3UFX - chains D and E of the 4 polymer chains in the assembly; structure by X-ray diffraction, 2.35 A resolution.

== Chain D ==
Molecule: succinyl-CoA synthetase alpha subunit
From: Thermus aquaticus
Notes: EC 6.2.1.-
Chain sequence (296 residues; numbered 1 to 296; the number before each row is that of its first residue):
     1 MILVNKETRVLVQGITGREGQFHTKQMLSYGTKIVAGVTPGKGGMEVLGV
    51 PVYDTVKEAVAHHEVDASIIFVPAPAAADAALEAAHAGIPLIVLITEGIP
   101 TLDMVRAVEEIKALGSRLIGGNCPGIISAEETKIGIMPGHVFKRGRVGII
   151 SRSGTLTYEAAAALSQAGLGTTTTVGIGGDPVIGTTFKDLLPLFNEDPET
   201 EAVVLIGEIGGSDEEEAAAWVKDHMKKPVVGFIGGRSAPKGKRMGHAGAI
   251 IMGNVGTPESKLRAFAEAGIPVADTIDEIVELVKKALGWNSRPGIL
Not modelled in the structure: 289-296
What the authors report for this chain:
  - catalytic residues: H246

== Chain E ==
Molecule: Succinyl-CoA synthetase beta subunit
From: Thermus aquaticus
Notes: EC 6.2.1.-
Chain sequence (397 residues; each row starts with the number of its first residue):
     1 MNLHEYQAKEILARYGVPVPPGKVAYTPEEAKRIAEEFGKRVVIKAQVHV
    51 GGRGKAGGVKLADTPQEAYEKAQAILGMNIKGLTVKKVLVAEAVDIAKEY
   101 YAGLILDRAKKRVVLMLSKEGGVDIEEVAAERPEAIHKFWIDPHKGFRPF
   151 EAREMVKRAGLEGNLNKLAQVLVALYRAYEGVDASIAEINPLVVTTDGGI
   201 VAADAKIVLDDNALFRHPDLAELREVEAEHPLEVEASNYGFAYVKLDGNI
   251 GIIGNGAGLVMYTLDLVNRVGGKPANFLDIGGGAKADVVYNALKVVLKDP
   301 DVKGVFINIFGGITRADEVAKGVIRALEEGLLTKPVVMRVAGTAEEEAKK
   351 LLEGKPVYMYPTSIEAAKVTVAMKGGAAWLEFAPGDLPMVHSQYNLL
Not modelled in the structure: 374-397
Ion coordination: Mn2+: N190 (together with GDP)
Small-molecule neighbours: GDP (guanosine-5'-diphosphate): E5, V43, K45, G51, G52, R53, G54, V59, L61, E92, A93, V94, I96, E99, G122, N190, P191, A203, D204
What the authors report for this chain:
  - binding site for GDP: K45, E92, V94, A203
  - specificity-determining residues: P20

== Chain D / chain E interface ==
Pairs across the interface - 76 pairs, chain D then chain E:
  P75(D) with F215(E), hydrophobic
  G98(D) with N212(E)
  I99(D) with N212(E), hydrogen bond (backbone-side chain)
  P100(D) with D210(E); N212(E); A213(E), hydrophobic; F215(E), hydrophobic; R216(E)
  T101(D) with L106(E); D210(E), hydrogen bond (backbone-side chain)
  L102(D) with V113(E), hydrophobic; D183(E)
  D103(D) with R216(E), salt bridge
  V105(D) with L106(E), hydrophobic; K111(E); P143(E), hydrophobic
  R106(D) with P143(E); H144(E), hydrogen bond (backbone-side chain); E180(E), salt bridge
  V108(D) with K111(E)
  E109(D) with H144(E), salt bridge
  P138(D) with I313(E), hydrophobic
  H140(D) with G312(E); I313(E)
  R152(D) with R108(E)
  S153(D) with G258(E)
  T155(D) with N255(E), hydrogen bond (side chain-backbone); G256(E); L259(E)
  L156(D) with G258(E); L259(E); Y262(E), hydrophobic
  Y158(D) with F310(E), hydrophobic
  E159(D) with F310(E); R339(E), salt bridge
  P181(D) with R108(E), hydrogen bond (backbone-side chain)
  V182(D) with L106(E), hydrophobic
  I183(D) with K111(E), hydrogen bond (backbone-side chain)
  G184(D) with K111(E)
  E208(D) with M261(E)
  G210(D) with R108(E)
  G211(D) with R108(E)
  E216(D) with A109(E)
  F232(D) with Y262(E), hydrophobic
  I233(D) with D265(E)
  G234(D) with D265(E)
  G235(D) with M261(E); D265(E), hydrogen bond (backbone-side chain)
  R236(D) with D265(E), hydrogen bond (backbone-side chain)
  S237(D) with L264(E), hydrogen bond (side chain-backbone); D265(E), hydrogen bond; N268(E), hydrogen bond
  P239(D) with L246(E), hydrophobic
  K242(D) with E229(E); V244(E); K245(E), hydrogen bond (side chain-backbone)
  R243(D) with D211(E), salt bridge; V244(E)
  M244(D) with A257(E); M261(E), hydrophobic; L264(E), hydrophobic; F277(E)
  G245(D) with A242(E); A257(E); F277(E)
  H246(D) with A257(E); G258(E)
  G248(D) with R108(E), hydrogen bond (backbone-side chain)
  A249(D) with M261(E), hydrophobic
  M252(D) with I186(E), hydrophobic
  G253(D) with E126(E)
  D274(D) with Y262(E); R269(E), hydrogen bond (backbone-side chain)
  T275(D) with Y262(E); I364(E)
  I276(D) with Y262(E), hydrogen bond (backbone-side chain)
Interface residues without a listed pair, chain D (55 interface residues in all): Q26, E110, V141, A162, D180, T186, I209, A238, A247
Interface residues without a listed pair, chain E (44 interface residues in all): R112, Y179, A184, L266, G282

== Summary ==
55 residues of chain D and 44 residues of chain E are in contact; the contacts include 15 hydrogen bonds and 5
salt bridges. Polar contacts include D103(D)-R216(E), R106(D)-E180(E) and E109(D)-H144(E). Bound to chain E:
GDP. From the paper: the catalytic residue H246(D); a binding site for GDP at K45(E), E92(E) and V94(E) among
others.
Chain D is succinyl-CoA synthetase alpha subunit and chain E is Succinyl-CoA synthetase beta subunit, both
from Thermus aquaticus; the structure, Thermus aquaticus succinyl-CoA synthetase in complex with GDP-Mn2+, was
determined by X-ray diffraction.
